PDB entry 4DV7 | X-ray diffraction, 3.29 A resolution | chains A and C of the 21 polymer chains in the assembly

== Chain A ==
Molecule: 16S rRNA
Source organism: Thermus thermophilus
Sequence (1522 nucleotides; row label = number of the first residue in the row; note: 42 numbers in that range are skipped by the numbering (no residue carries them; nothing is unmodelled there); a row labelled like 190A-190L holds insertion residues (190A, then the next letters in order); numbering starts at 0):
     0 UUUGUUGGAG AGUUUGAUCC UGGCUCAGGG UGAACGCUGG CGGCGUGCCU AAGACAUGCA
    60 AGUCGUGCGG G
    73 CCGCGGGGUU UU
    88 ACUCCG
    95 UGGUC
   101 AGCGGCGGAC GGGUGAGUAA CGCGUGGGU
  129A G
   130 ACCUACCCGG AAGAGGGGGA CAACCCGGGG AAACUCGGGC UAAUCCCCCA UGUGGACCCG
   190 C
190A-190L CCCUUGGGGUGU
   191 GUCCAAAGGG CUUU
   216 GCCCGCUUCC GGAUGGGCCC GCGUCCCAUC AGCUAGUUGG UGGGGUAAUG GCCCACCAAG
   276 GCGACGACGG GUAGCCGGUC UGAGAGGAUG GCCGGCCACA GGGGCACUGA GACACGGGCC
   336 CCACUCCUAC GGGAGGCAGC AGUUAGGAAU CUUCCGCAAU GGGCGCAAGC CUGACGGAGC
   396 GACGCCGCUU GGAGGAAGAA GCCCUUCGGG GUGUAAACUC CUGAA
   442 CCCGGGACGA AACCCCCGAC GA
   474 GGGGACUGAC GGUACCGGG
   494 GUAAUAGCGC CGGCCAACUC CGUGCCAGCA GCCGCGGUAA UACGGAGGGC GCGAGCGUUA
   554 CCCGGAUUCA CUGGGCGUAA AGGGCGUGUA GGCGGCCUGG GGCGUCCCAU GUGAAAGACC
   614 ACGGCUCAAC CGUGGGGGAG CGUGGGAUAC GCUCAGGCUA GACGGUGGGA GAGGGUGGUG
   674 GAAUUCCCGG AGUAGCGGUG AAAUGCGCAG AUACCGGGAG GAACGCCGAU GGCGAAGGCA
   734 GCCACCUGGU CCACCCGUGA CGCUGAGGCG CGAAAGCGUG GGGAGCAAAC CGGAUUAGAU
   794 ACCCGGGUAG UCCACGCCCU AAACGAUGCG CGCUAGGUCU CUGGGUCU
   848 CCUGGGGGCC GAAGCUAACG CGUUAAGCGC GCCGCCUGGG GAGUACGGCC GCAAGGCUGA
   908 AACUCAAGGG AAUUGACGGG GGCCCGCACA AGCGGUGGAG CAUGUGGUUU AAUUCGAAGX
   968 AACGCGAAGA ACCUUACCAG GCCUUGACAU GCUAGG
 1003A G
  1004 AACCCGGGUG AAAGCCUGGG GUGCCCC
1030A-1030D GCGA
  1031 GGGGAGCCCU AGCACAGGUG CUGCAUGGCC GUCGUCAGCU CGUGCCGUGA GGUGUUGGGU
  1091 UAAGUCCCGC AACGAGCGCA ACCCCCGCCG UUAGUUGCCA GCGGUUCGGC CGGGCACUCU
  1151 AACGGGACUG CCCGCGAAA
  1171 GCGGGAGGAA GGAGGGGACG ACGUCUGGUC AGCAUGGCCC UUACGGCCUG GGCGACACAC
  1231 GUGCUACAAU GCCCACUACA AAGCGAUGCC ACCCGGCAAC GGGGAGCUAA UCGCAAAAAG
  1291 GUGGGCCCAG UUCGGAUUGG GGUCUGCAAC CCGACCCCAU GAAGCCGGAA UCGCUAGUAA
  1351 UCGCGGAUCA G
 1361A C
  1362 CAUGCCGCGG UGAAUACGUU CCCGGGCCUU GUACACACXG CCXGUXACGC CAUGGGAGCG
  1422 GGCUCUACCC GAAGUCGCCG GG
  1446 AGCCUACGGG
  1459 CAGGCGCCGA GGGUAGGGCC CGUGACUGGG GCGAAGUCGU AACAAGGUAG CUGUACCGGA
  1519 AGGUGCGGCU GGAUCCACUC CUUUCU
Not modelled in the structure: 0-4, 1534-1538
Modified residues: PSU (pseudouridine-5'-monophosphate) at position 516, 7MG (7N-methyl-8-hydroguanosine-5'-monophosphate) at position 527, M2G (N2-dimethylguanosine-5'-monophosphate) at position 966, 5MC (5-methylcytidine-5'-monophosphate) at position 967, 2MG (2N-methylguanosine-5'-monophosphate) at position 1207, 5MC (5-methylcytidine-5'-monophosphate) at position 1400, 4OC (4n,o2'-methylcytidine-5'-monophosphate) at position 1402, 5MC (5-methylcytidine-5'-monophosphate) at position 1404, 5MC (5-methylcytidine-5'-monophosphate) at position 1407, UR3 (3-methyluridine-5'-monophoshate) at position 1498, MA6 (6N-dimethyladenosine-5'-monophoshate) at position 1518, MA6 (6N-dimethyladenosine-5'-monophoshate) at position 1519, PSU (pseudouridine-5'-monophosphate) at position 1540, PSU (pseudouridine-5'-monophosphate) at position 1541
Differences from the reference sequence: engineered mutation G915 (A1538 in M26923.1); conflict C1534 (A2157 in M26923.1), A1535 (C2158 in M26923.1)
Bound ions: Mg2+ site 1 near U5 (its only coordinating residue here); Mg2+ site 2: U12, G21; Mg2+ site 3 near G21 (its only coordinating residue here); Mg2+ site 4: C48, G115; Mg2+ site 5 near A53 (its only coordinating residue here); Mg2+ site 6: A59, U387; Mg2+ site 7: U62, G105; Mg2+ site 8: G97, U98; Mg2+ site 9 near G107 (its only coordinating residue here); Mg2+ site 10 near A109 (its only coordinating residue here); Mg2+ site 11 near G111 (its only coordinating residue here); Mg2+ site 12 near G115 (its only coordinating residue here); 103 more Mg2+ sites not listed
Residues lining bound ligands: streptomycin (SRY): U12, U14, C526, 7MG_527, C912, A913, A914, G915, C1490, G1491

== Chain C ==
Molecule: ribosomal protein S3
Source organism: Thermus thermophilus
UniProtKB: P80372 (CRS3_THET8); numbering as in UniProt (aligned over 1-239)
Amino-acid sequence (239 residues; each row starts with the number of its first residue):
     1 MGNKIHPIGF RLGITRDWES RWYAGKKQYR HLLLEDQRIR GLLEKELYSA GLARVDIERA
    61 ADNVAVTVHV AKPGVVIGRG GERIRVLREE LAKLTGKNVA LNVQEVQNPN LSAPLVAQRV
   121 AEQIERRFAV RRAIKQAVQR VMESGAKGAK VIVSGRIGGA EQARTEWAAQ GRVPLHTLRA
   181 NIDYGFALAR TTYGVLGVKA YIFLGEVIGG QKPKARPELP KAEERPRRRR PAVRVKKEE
Not modelled in the structure: 1, 208-239

== How chain A and chain C interact ==
Residue-residue contacts - 69 pairs, chain A then chain C:
  U421(A) with Arg-126(C), base contact
  A532(A) with Arg-156(C), salt bridge to the phosphate; Gly-158(C), hydrogen bond to the base; Gly-159(C), base contact; Glu-161(C), phosphate contact; Tyr-193(C), base contact
  A1055(A) with Arg-156(C), hydrogen bond to the sugar; Glu-161(C), hydrogen bond to the sugar; Tyr-193(C), base contact; Gly-194(C), base contact
  U1056(A) with Gly-155(C), phosphate contact; Gln-162(C), phosphate contact; Ala-163(C), sugar contact; Val-195(C), hydrogen bond to the sugar
  G1057(A) with Ser-154(C), phosphate contact; Gly-155(C), hydrogen bond to the phosphate; Leu-188(C), sugar contact; Val-195(C), sugar contact; Gly-197(C), sugar contact
  G1058(A) with Ser-154(C), phosphate contact; Phe-186(C), sugar contact; Lys-199(C), salt bridge to the phosphate
  C1059(A) with Lys-199(C), salt bridge to the phosphate
  C1060(A) with Gly-2(C), base contact; Ile-5(C), phosphate contact
  G1061(A) with Gly-2(C), hydrogen bond to the base
  U1062(A) with Gly-2(C), base contact; Asn-3(C), base contact
  U1065(A) with His-176(C), base contact
  G1106(A) with Gly-171(C), sugar contact; Arg-172(C), phosphate contact
  C1107(A) with Arg-172(C), salt bridge to the phosphate; Val-173(C), hydrogen bond to the phosphate; Pro-174(C), phosphate contact
  G1108(A) with Pro-174(C), phosphate contact; Leu-175(C), phosphate contact; His-176(C), phosphate contact
  C1109(A) with His-176(C), salt bridge to the phosphate
  A1111(A) with His-176(C), base contact; Thr-177(C), base contact; Arg-179(C), base contact
  C1112(A) with His-176(C), hydrogen bond to the base; Thr-177(C), base contact; Leu-178(C), hydrogen bond to the base; Arg-179(C), hydrogen bond to the sugar
  A1188(A) with Phe-10(C), sugar contact
  C1189(A) with Ile-5(C), sugar contact; Phe-10(C), sugar contact; His-176(C), sugar contact
  G1190(A) with Asn-3(C), phosphate contact; Lys-4(C), hydrogen bond to the phosphate; Ile-5(C), hydrogen bond to the phosphate; His-176(C), sugar contact
  A1191(A) with Asn-3(C), hydrogen bond to the phosphate; Lys-4(C), salt bridge to the phosphate
  C1192(A) with Lys-4(C), salt bridge to the phosphate; Trp-167(C), phosphate contact
  G1193(A) with Asn-3(C), base contact; Trp-167(C), hydrogen bond to the phosphate
  U1196(A) with Gln-162(C), base contact
  A1204(A) with Arg-190(C), phosphate contact
  U1205(A) with Arg-190(C), salt bridge to the phosphate; Gly-194(C), sugar contact; Val-195(C), sugar contact
  G1206(A) with Thr-191(C), sugar contact; Thr-192(C), sugar contact; Tyr-193(C), sugar contact; Gly-194(C), sugar contact
  A1256(A) with Lys-27(C), sugar contact
Other interface residues (no listed pair), chain A (31 interface residues in all): G530, A1110, C1113
Other interface residues (no listed pair), chain C (40 interface residues in all): Ile-14, Arg-127, Ala-160, Tyr-184, Leu-196

== Overview ==
Chain A and chain C form an interface of 31 and 40 residues respectively; the contacts include 14 hydrogen
bonds and 8 salt bridges. Polar pairs include A532(A)/Gly-158(C), G1061(A)/Gly-2(C) and C1112(A)/His-176(C).
Bound to chain A: streptomycin. U12(A) and G21(A) form the Mg2+ site 2.
Here chain A is 16S rRNA and chain C is ribosomal protein S3, both from Thermus thermophilus. Entry 4DV7
(Crystal structure of the Thermus thermophilus 30S ribosomal subunit with a 16S rRNA mutation, A915G, bound
...) was determined by X-ray diffraction.
